Entry 3BQU (X-ray diffraction, 3.00 A resolution); this record covers chains B and C of the 4 polymer chains in the assembly.

# Chain B
Protein: 2F5 Fab' heavy chain
From: Homo sapiens
Notes: antibody fragment or engineered binder
Chain sequence (235 residues; each row starts with the number of its first residue):
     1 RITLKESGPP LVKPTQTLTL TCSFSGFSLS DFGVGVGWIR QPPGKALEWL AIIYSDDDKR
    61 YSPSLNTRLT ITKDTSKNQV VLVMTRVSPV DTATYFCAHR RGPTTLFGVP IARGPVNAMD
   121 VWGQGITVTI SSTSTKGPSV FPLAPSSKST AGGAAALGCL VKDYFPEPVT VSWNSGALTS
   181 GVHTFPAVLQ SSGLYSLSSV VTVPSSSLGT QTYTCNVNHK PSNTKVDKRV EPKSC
Disordered / not traced: 112-115, 146-153, 209-213, 232-235
Disulfide bonds: Cys22-Cys97, Cys159-Cys215

# Chain C
Protein: 3H6 Fab light chain
From: Mus musculus
Notes: antibody fragment or engineered binder
Chain sequence (233 residues; row label = number of the first residue in the row; numbers below 1 keep their minus sign (Met-21 is residue -21)):
   -21 MTMFSLALLL SLLLLCVSDS GAETTVTQSP ASLSMSIGEK VTIRCITSTD IDDDMNWYQQ
    39 KPGEPPRLLI SDGNTLRPGV PSRFSSSGYG TDFVFTIENM LSEDVADYYC LQSDNLPYTF
    99 GGGTNLEIKR ADAAPTVSIF PPSSEQLTSG GASVVCFLNN FYPKDINVKW KIDGSERQNG
   159 VLNSWTDQDS KDSTYSMSST LTLTKDEYER HNSYTCEATH KTSTSPIVKS FNR
Disordered / not traced: -21 to 0, 12-18, 75-79, 105-107, 152-156, 200-202, 210-211
Disulfide bonds: Cys23-Cys88, Cys134-Cys194

# Chain B / chain C interface
Pairs across the interface (5; chain B residue first):
  Phe32(B) - Tyr67(C)
  Asp56(B) - Asp30(C)
  Asp58(B) - Asp30(C)
  Asp58(B) - Asp32(C)
  Arg60(B) - Asp50(C)  salt bridge
Interface residues without a listed pair, chain C (5 interface residues in all): Asp92

# Summary
4 residues of chain B face 5 of chain C across their interface; the contacts include 1 salt bridge. Its one
salt-bridged contact is Arg60(B)-Asp50(C).
Here chain B is 2F5 Fab' heavy chain (Homo sapiens) and chain C is 3H6 Fab light chain (Mus musculus). Entry
3BQU (Crystal Structure of the 2F5 Fab'-3H6 Fab Complex) was determined by X-ray diffraction.
